PDB entry 8WIW | electron microscopy, 5.60 A resolution (low resolution: residue-level contacts below are approximate; hydrogen-bond / salt-bridge calls are withheld) | chains 0 and T of the 238 polymer chains in the assembly

== Chain 0 ==
Protein: Flagellar motor switch protein FliN
Organism: Salmonella enterica subsp. enterica serovar Typhimurium str. LT2
Reference sequence: P26419 (FLIN_SALTY); residues 1-137 here = UniProt positions 1-137
Amino-acid sequence (137 residues; each row starts with the number of its first residue):
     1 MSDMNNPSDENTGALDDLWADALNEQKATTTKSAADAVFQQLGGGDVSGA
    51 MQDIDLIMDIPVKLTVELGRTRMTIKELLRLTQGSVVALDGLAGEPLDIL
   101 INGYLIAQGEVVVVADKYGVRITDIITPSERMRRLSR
Unresolved in the structure: 1-50

== Chain T ==
Protein: Flagellar motor switch protein FliM
Organism: Salmonella enterica subsp. enterica serovar Typhimurium str. LT2
Reference sequence: P26418 (FLIM_SALTY); numbering as in UniProt (aligned over 1-334)
Amino-acid sequence (334 residues; each row starts with the number of its first residue):
     1 MGDSILSQAEIDALLNGDSDTKDEPTPGIASDSDIRPYDPNTQRRVVRER
    51 LQALEIINERFARQFRMGLFNLLRRSPDITVGAIRIQPYHEFARNLPVPT
   101 NLNLIHLKPLRGTGLVVFSPSLVFIAVDNLFGGDGRFPTKVEGREFTHTE
   151 QRVINRMLKLALEGYSDAWKAINPLEVEYVRSEMQVKFTNITTSPNDIVV
   201 NTPFHVEIGNLTGEFNICLPFSMIEPLRELLVNPPLENSRHEDQNWRDNL
   251 VRQVQHSELELVANFADIPLRLSQILKLKPGDVLPIEKPDRIIAHVDGVP
   301 VLTSQYGTVNGQYALRVEHLINPILNSLNEEQPK
Unresolved in the structure: 1-4, 17-33, 323-334
Curated features (UniProtKB/Swiss-Prot):
  - mutagenesis: Asn155 (N155E: Altered motor bias with clockwise rotation, partially suppresses a yhjH disruption), Leu160 (L160D: Altered motor bias with clockwise rotation, partially suppresses a yhjH disruption)

== Chain 0 / chain T interface ==
Residue-residue contacts - 13 pairs, chain 0 then chain T:
  Ile75(0) - Leu272(T)
  Val86(0) - Ile35(T)
  Leu92(0) - Arg48(T)
  Ala93(0) - Arg44(T)
  Gly94(0) - Arg44(T)
  Gly94(0) - Arg45(T)
  Pro96(0) - Arg45(T)
  Glu110(0) - Arg45(T)
  Val111(0) - Tyr38(T)
  Val113(0) - Pro40(T)
  Val113(0) - Asn41(T)
  Tyr118(0) - Pro40(T)
  Met132(0) - Val299(T)
Other interface residues (no listed pair), chain 0 (12 interface residues in all): Ser136
Other interface residues (no listed pair), chain T (11 interface residues in all): Glu225, Asp297

== Overview ==
Chain 0 and chain T form an interface of 12 and 11 residues respectively. From UniProt: 2 mutagenesis sites on
chain T.
Chain 0 is Flagellar motor switch protein FliN and chain T is Flagellar motor switch protein FliM, both from
Salmonella enterica subsp. enterica serovar Typhimurium str. LT2; the structure, Cryo-EM structure of the
flagellar C ring in the CW state, was determined by electron microscopy (same publication as 8WHT, 8WK3, 8WK4,
8WKI, 8WKK, 8WKQ and 11 further entries).
